9NH8 - chains F and I of the 12 polymer chains in the assembly; structure by electron microscopy, 3.20 A resolution.

# Chain F
Name: Histone H4
From: Xenopus laevis
UniProt: P62799 (H4_XENLA); residues 0-102 here correspond to UniProt positions 1-103 (UniProt number = residue number + 1)
Sequence (103 residues; numbered 0 to 102; the number before each row is that of its first residue; numbering starts at 0):
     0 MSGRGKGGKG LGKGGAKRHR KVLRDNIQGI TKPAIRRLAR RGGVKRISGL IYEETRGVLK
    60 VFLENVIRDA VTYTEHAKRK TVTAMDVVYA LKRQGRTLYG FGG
Unresolved in the structure: 0-24
Swiss-Prot annotation at these positions:
  - DNA-binding region: Lys16 to Lys20
  - modified residue: Ser1 (N-acetylserine), Arg3 (Asymmetric dimethylarginine), Lys5 (N6-(2-hydroxyisobutyryl)lysine), Lys8 (N6-(2-hydroxyisobutyryl)lysine), Lys12 (N6-(2-hydroxyisobutyryl)lysine), Lys16 (N6-(2-hydroxyisobutyryl)lysine), Lys20 (N6,N6,N6-trimethyllysine), Lys31 (N6-(2-hydroxyisobutyryl)lysine), Lys44 (N6-(2-hydroxyisobutyryl)lysine), Ser47 (Phosphoserine), Tyr51 (Phosphotyrosine), Lys59 (N6-(2-hydroxyisobutyryl)lysine), Lys77 (N6-(2-hydroxyisobutyryl)lysine), Lys79 (N6-(2-hydroxyisobutyryl)lysine), Tyr88 (Phosphotyrosine), Lys91 (N6-(2-hydroxyisobutyryl)lysine)
  - cross-link (Glycyl lysine isopeptide (Lys-Gly)): Lys31 (interchain with G-Cter in UFM1), Lys91 (interchain with G-Cter in ubiquitin)

# Chain I
Molecule: 205-nt DNA strand
From: synthetic construct
Sequence (205 nucleotides; each row starts with the number of its first residue; numbers below 1 keep their minus sign (DA-102 is residue -102)):
  -102 AACTAAAGCT TAGATGTGCG AATTCCAGCC ATCAGAATCC CGGTGCCGAG GCCGCTCAAT
   -42 TGGTCGTAGA CAGCTCTAGC ACCGCTTAAA CGCACGTACG CGCTGTCCCC CGCGTTTTAA
    18 CCGCCAAGGG GATTACTCCC TAGTCTCCAG GCACGTGTCA GATATATACA TCGATAGGCA
    78 CTGATTGATT ACTAGGAATA ACAGG
Unresolved in the structure: -102 to -80, 77-102

# How chain F and chain I interact
Contacting residue pairs - 11 pairs, chain F then chain I:
  Arg35(F) with DC8(I), salt bridge to the phosphate
  Arg45(F) with DC7(I), phosphate contact; DC8(I), phosphate contact
  Ile46(F) with DC7(I), phosphate contact; DC8(I), hydrogen bond to the phosphate
  Ser47(F) with DC7(I), hydrogen bond to the phosphate
  Gly48(F) with DC7(I), hydrogen bond to the phosphate
  Arg78(F) with DG28(I), phosphate contact
  Lys79(F) with DG27(I), salt bridge to the phosphate; DG28(I), phosphate contact
  Thr80(F) with DG28(I), hydrogen bond to the phosphate
Interface residues without a listed pair, chain F (12 interface residues in all): Arg39, Lys44, Tyr51, Lys77
Interface residues without a listed pair, chain I (5 interface residues in all): DC6

# Summary
The interface between chain F and chain I involves 12 residues on one side and 5 on the other, with 4 hydrogen
bonds and 2 salt bridges. Among the polar pairs are Ile46(F)-DC8(I), Ser47(F)-DC7(I) and Gly48(F)-DC7(I).
Here chain F is Histone H4 (Xenopus laevis) and chain I is a 205-nt DNA strand (synthetic construct). Entry
9NH8 (CHD1-nucleosome complex (anchored state)) was determined by electron microscopy (same publication as
9EAR).
